PDB entry 6PKX | electron microscopy, 4.20 A resolution (low resolution: residue-level contacts below are approximate; hydrogen-bond / salt-bridge calls are withheld) | chains A and D of the 4 polymer chains in the assembly

[Chain A (and D)]
Protein: Transient receptor potential cation channel subfamily M member 2
Source organism: Danio rerio
Notes: chain D of this document is another copy of the same molecule, construct and numbering; everything in this record applies to it too
Sequence (1466 residues; row label = number of the first residue in the row; note: 39 numbers in that range are skipped by the numbering (no residue carries them; nothing is unmodelled there); numbering starts at 0; X marks 22 residues of unknown identity (built as UNK)):
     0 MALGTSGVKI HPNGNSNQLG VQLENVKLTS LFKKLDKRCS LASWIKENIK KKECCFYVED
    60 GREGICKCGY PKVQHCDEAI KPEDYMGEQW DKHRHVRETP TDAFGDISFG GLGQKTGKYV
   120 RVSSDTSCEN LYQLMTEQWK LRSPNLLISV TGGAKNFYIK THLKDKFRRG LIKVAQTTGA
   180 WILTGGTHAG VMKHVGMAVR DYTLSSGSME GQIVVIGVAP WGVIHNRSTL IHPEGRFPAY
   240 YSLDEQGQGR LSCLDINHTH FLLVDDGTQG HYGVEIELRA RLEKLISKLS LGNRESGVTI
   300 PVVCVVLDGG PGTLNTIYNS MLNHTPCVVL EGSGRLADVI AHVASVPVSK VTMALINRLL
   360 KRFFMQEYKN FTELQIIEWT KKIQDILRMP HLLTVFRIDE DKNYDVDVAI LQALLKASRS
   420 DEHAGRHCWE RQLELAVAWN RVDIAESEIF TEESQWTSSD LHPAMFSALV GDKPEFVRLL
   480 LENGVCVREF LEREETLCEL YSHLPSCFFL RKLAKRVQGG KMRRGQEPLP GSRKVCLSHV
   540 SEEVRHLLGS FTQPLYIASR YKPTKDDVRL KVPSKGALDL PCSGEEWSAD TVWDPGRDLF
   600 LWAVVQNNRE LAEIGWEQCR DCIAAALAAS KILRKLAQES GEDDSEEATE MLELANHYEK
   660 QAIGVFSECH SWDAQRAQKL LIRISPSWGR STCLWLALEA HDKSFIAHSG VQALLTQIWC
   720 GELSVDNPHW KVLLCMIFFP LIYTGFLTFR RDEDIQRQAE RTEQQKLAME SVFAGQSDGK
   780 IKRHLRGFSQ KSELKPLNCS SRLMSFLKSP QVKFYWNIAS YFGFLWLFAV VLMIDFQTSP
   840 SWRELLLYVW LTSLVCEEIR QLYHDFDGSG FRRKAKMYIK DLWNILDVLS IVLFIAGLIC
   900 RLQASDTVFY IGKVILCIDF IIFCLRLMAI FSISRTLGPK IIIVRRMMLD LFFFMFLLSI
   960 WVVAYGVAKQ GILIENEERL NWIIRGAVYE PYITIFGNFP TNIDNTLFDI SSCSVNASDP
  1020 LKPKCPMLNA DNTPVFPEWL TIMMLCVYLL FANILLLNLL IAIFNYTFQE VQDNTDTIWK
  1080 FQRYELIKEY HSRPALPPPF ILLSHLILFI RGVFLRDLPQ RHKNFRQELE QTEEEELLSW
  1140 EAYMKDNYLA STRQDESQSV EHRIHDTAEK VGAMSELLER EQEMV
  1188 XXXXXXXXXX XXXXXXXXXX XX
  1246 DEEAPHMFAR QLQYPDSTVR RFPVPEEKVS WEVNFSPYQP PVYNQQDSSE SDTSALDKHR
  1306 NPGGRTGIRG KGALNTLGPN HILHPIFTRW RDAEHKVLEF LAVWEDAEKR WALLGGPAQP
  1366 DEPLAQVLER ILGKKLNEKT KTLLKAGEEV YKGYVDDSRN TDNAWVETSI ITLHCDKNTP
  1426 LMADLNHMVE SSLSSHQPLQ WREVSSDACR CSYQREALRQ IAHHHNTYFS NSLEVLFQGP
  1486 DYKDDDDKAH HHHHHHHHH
Not modelled in the structure: 0-97, 292-295, 518-534, 559-590, 762-797, 866-868, 880, 1113-1119, 1246-1251, 1292-1302, 1367-1368, 1382-1385, 1420-1423, 1443, 1471-1504 (chain D: 0-39, 52-94, 109-113, 152-153, 290-296, 518-534, 560-589, 766-797, 865-868, 1112-1119, 1246-1247, 1293-1302, 1367-1368, 1382-1385, 1420-1423, 1438-1441, 1471-1504)
Disulfide bonds: Cys303-Cys326, Cys1012-Cys1024

[How chain A and chain D interact]
Pairs across the interface - 27 pairs, chain A then chain D:
  Phe952(A) with Phe930(D)
  Ile959(A) with Cys923(D); Met927(D)
  Trp960(A) with Leu924(D)
  Ala963(A) with Ile920(D); Cys923(D)
  Val966(A) with Met832(D); Phe919(D)
  Ala967(A) with Ile920(D)
  Gln969(A) with Met832(D)
  Gly970(A) with Met832(D)
  Ile971(A) with Tyr909(D); Val913(D); Cys916(D)
  Asn975(A) with Met832(D); Ile833(D)
  Asn997(A) with Asn997(D)
  Met1026(A) with Tyr909(D)
  Phe1035(A) with Tyr909(D)
  Leu1056(A) with Phe1063(D); Thr1066(D)
  Asn1057(A) with Thr1066(D)
  His1164(A) with Arg1162(D)
  Ala1167(A) with Arg1162(D); Thr1166(D)
  Val1170(A) with Val1170(D)
  Met1173(A) with Met1173(D)
Other interface residues (no listed pair), chain A (28 interface residues in all): Phe955, Glu974, Glu976, Ile982, Gly996, Glu1160, Ile1163, Gly1171, Leu1177
Other interface residues (no listed pair), chain D (25 interface residues in all): Ala828, Lys912, Phe995, Leu1059, Val1159, Ile1163, Lys1169

[Summary]
The interface between chain A and chain D involves 28 residues on one side and 25 on the other.
Chain A and chain D are both Transient receptor potential cation channel subfamily M member 2 (Danio rerio);
the structure, Cryo-EM structure of the zebrafish TRPM2 channel in the presence of ADPR and Ca2+, was
determined by electron microscopy (same publication as 6PKV, 6PKW and 6D73).
